PDB entry 9PAF | electron microscopy, 3.82 A resolution | chains E and F of the 12 polymer chains in the assembly

Chain E (and F):
Molecule: Vesicle-fusing ATPase
From: Cricetulus griseus
Notes: EC 3.6.4.6; chain F of this document is another copy of the same molecule, construct and numbering; everything in this record applies to it too
UniProt: P18708 (NSF_CRIGR); residue numbers follow UniProt; this construct covers 1-744
Chain sequence (747 residues; row label = number of the first residue in the row; numbers below 1 keep their minus sign (Gly-2 is residue -2)):
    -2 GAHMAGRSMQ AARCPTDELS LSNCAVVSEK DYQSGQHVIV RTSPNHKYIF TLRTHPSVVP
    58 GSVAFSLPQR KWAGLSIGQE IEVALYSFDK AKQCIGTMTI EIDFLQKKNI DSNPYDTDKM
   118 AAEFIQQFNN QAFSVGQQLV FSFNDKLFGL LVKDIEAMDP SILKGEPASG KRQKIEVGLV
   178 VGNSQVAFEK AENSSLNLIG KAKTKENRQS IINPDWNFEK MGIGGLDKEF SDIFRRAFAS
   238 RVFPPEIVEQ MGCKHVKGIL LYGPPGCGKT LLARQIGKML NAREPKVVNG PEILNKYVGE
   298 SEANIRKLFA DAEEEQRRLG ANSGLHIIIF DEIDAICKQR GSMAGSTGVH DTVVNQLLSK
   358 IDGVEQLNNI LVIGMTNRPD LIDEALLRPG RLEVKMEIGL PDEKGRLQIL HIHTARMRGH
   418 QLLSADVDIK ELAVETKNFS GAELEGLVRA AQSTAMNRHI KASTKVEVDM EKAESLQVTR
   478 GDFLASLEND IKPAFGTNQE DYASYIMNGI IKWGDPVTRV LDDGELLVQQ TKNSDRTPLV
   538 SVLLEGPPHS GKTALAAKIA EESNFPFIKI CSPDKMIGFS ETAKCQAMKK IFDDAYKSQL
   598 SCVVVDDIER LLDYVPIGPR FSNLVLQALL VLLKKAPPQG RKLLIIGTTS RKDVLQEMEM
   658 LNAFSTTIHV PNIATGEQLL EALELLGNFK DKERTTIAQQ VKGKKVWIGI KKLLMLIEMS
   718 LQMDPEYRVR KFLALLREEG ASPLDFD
Unresolved in the structure: -2 to 206, 741-744 (chain F: -2 to 218, 336-343, 741-744)
Differences from the reference sequence: expression tag (-2 to 0)
Curated features (UniProtKB/Swiss-Prot):
  - binding site (ATP): Asn505 to Trp510, Pro545 to Leu552
  - binding site (Mg(2+)): Thr550
  - modified residue: Lys105 (N6-acetyllysine), Ser207 (Phosphoserine), Tyr259 (Phosphotyrosine), Ser569 (Phosphoserine)
Ligand contacts:
  - ATP (adenosine-5'-triphosphate), molecule 1: Gly219, Ile220, Gly221, Gly222, Leu223, Pro261, Pro262, Gly263, Cys264, Gly265, Lys266, Thr267, Leu268, Asn374, Ile406, His410, Gly438, Ala439, Glu442
  - ATP, molecule 2: Tyr502, Met504, Asn505, Gly506, Ile507, Ile508, Trp510, Val514, Pro545, His546, Ser547, Gly548, Lys549, Thr550, Ala551, Leu552, Asp604, Ile707, Lys708
Reported in the primary citation:
  - post-translational modification sites: Ser207 (citing earlier work)

How chain E and chain F interact:
Contacting residue pairs (50; chain E residue first):
  Trp213(E) - Lys462(F)
  Ser228(E) - Ser460(F)
  Phe231(E) - Ala459(F)  hydrophobic
  Arg232(E) - Asn454(F)
  Ala236(E) - Met453(F)
  Ala236(E) - Asn454(F)
  Ala236(E) - Ile457(F)  hydrophobic
  Val239(E) - Val465(F)  hydrophobic
  Phe240(E) - Met453(F)  hydrophobic
  Phe240(E) - His456(F)
  Ile244(E) - Ala470(F)  hydrophobic
  Gln247(E) - His417(F)
  Gln247(E) - Leu419(F)
  Met248(E) - Met453(F)  hydrophobic
  Cys250(E) - Gln449(F)
  Lys251(E) - Arg446(F)
  His252(E) - Arg446(F)  hydrogen bond (backbone-side chain)
  Val253(E) - Arg446(F)
  Gly342(E) - Thr344(F)  hydrogen bond (backbone-backbone)
  Pro386(E) - Glu442(F)
  Glu390(E) - Arg446(F)  salt bridge
  Leu523(E) - Met720(F)  hydrophobic
  Gln526(E) - Gln719(F)
  Gln527(E) - Glu715(F)  hydrogen bond
  Gln527(E) - Met716(F)
  Gln527(E) - Gln719(F)
  Ser531(E) - Glu715(F)  hydrogen bond
  Arg533(E) - Asn505(F)
  Arg533(E) - Leu683(F)
  Thr534(E) - Met712(F)
  Pro616(E) - Arg617(F)
  Phe618(E) - Val612(F)  hydrophobic
  Phe618(E) - Ile614(F)  hydrophobic
  Phe618(E) - Arg617(F)
  Asn620(E) - Asp610(F)
  Asn620(E) - Val612(F)
  Gln624(E) - Arg607(F)  hydrogen bond
  Gln624(E) - Asp610(F)
  Gln624(E) - Tyr611(F)  hydrogen bond (side chain-backbone)
  Gln624(E) - Val612(F)
  Leu627(E) - Arg607(F)
  Val628(E) - Ile574(F)  hydrophobic
  Leu629(E) - Ile574(F)  hydrophobic
  Lys632(E) - Asp571(F)
  Glu654(E) - Ile614(F)
  Glu656(E) - Pro613(F)
  Glu656(E) - Arg648(F)  salt bridge
  Asn659(E) - His546(F)
  Ser662(E) - Lys709(F)
  Ser662(E) - Met712(F)
Also at the interface, not in a pair above, chain E (48 interface residues in all): Ile209, Arg233, Gly249, Val295, Ser343, Asn530, Pro535, Lys586, Leu621, Leu623, Ala625, Ala633, Met655
Also at the interface, not in a pair above, chain F (42 interface residues in all): Tyr294, Arg413, Val463, Asp487, Ile488, Met504, Gly575, Phe576

In short:
Chain E and chain F form an interface of 48 and 42 residues respectively; the contacts include 6 hydrogen
bonds and 2 salt bridges. Polar pairs include Glu390(E)-Arg446(F), Glu656(E)-Arg648(F) and
His252(E)-Arg446(F). Ligands of chain E: ATP. From UniProt: 14 ATP-binding residues and Mg2+-binding residue
Thr550(E) on chain E. From the paper: a modification site at Ser207(E).
Both chains are Vesicle-fusing ATPase (Cricetulus griseus). Entry 9PAF (21bin20S complex (NSF-alphaSNAP-2:1
syntaxin-1a:SNAP-25), non-hydrolyzing, class 6) was determined by electron microscopy together with 9OJR,
9OJU, 9OJZ, 9OK3, 9OK5, 9OKC and 17 further entries from the same study.
